Entry 4W4V (X-ray diffraction, 2.01 A resolution); this record covers chain A.

[Chain A]
Molecule: c-Jun N-terminal kinase 3
Organism: Homo sapiens
Notes: EC 2.7.11.24
Reference sequence: P53779 (MK10_HUMAN); residue numbers follow UniProt; this construct covers 39-402
Amino-acid sequence (366 residues; row label = number of the first residue in the row):
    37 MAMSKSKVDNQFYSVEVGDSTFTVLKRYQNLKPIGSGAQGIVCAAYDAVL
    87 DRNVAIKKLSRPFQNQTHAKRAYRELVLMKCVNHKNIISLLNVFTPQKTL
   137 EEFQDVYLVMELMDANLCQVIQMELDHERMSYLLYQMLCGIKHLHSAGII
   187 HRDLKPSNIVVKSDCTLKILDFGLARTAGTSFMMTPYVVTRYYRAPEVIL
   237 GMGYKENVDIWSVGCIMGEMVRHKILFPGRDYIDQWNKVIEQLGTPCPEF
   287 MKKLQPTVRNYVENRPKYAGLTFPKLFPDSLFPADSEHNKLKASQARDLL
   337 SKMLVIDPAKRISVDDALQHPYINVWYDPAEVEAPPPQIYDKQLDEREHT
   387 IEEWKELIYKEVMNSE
Not modelled in the structure: 37-44, 365-378, 401-402
Differences from the reference sequence: initiating methionine (37); expression tag (38)
Ligand contacts: 3H8 (3-(4-{[(2-chlorophenyl)carbamoyl]amino}-1H-pyrazol-1-yl)-N-(2-methylpyridin-4-yl)benzamide): Ile70, Ser72, Gly73, Ala74, Gln75, Val78, Ala80, Ala91, Ile92, Lys93, Ile124, Leu126, Leu144, Val145, Met146, Glu147, Leu148, Met149, Asp150, Ala151, Asn152, Gln155, Val196, Leu206
UniProt features mapped onto this chain:
  - motif: Thr221 to Tyr223 (TXY)
  - active site: Asp189 (Proton acceptor)
  - binding site (ATP): Ile70 to Val78, Lys93
  - modified residue: Thr221 (Phosphothreonine), Tyr223 (Phosphotyrosine)
What the authors report for this chain:
  - specificity-determining residues: Leu144
  - binding site for 3H8: Ile92, Lys93, Ile124, Leu126, Leu144, Met146, Leu206
  - mutagenesis - L144I (>86-fold): decreased binding to 3H8
  - mutagenesis - L144I (Kd 2.9 uM): unchanged binding to ATP

[Summary]
Chain A binds compound 3H8. From UniProt: active-site residue Asp189 and 10 ATP-binding residues. The paper
reports a binding site for 3H8 at Ile92, Lys93 and Ile124 among others; L144I reduces binding to 3H8.
Chain A is c-Jun N-terminal kinase 3 (Homo sapiens); the structure, JNK2/3 in complex with
3-(4-{[(2-chlorophenyl)carbamoyl]amino}-1H-pyrazol-1-yl)-N-(2-methylpyridin-4-yl)benzamide, was determined by
X-ray diffraction (same publication as 4W4W, 4W4X and 4W4Y).
